Entry 5ZCS (electron microscopy, 4.90 A resolution (low resolution: residue-level contacts below are approximate; hydrogen-bond / salt-bridge calls are withheld)); this record covers chains A and F of the 8 polymer chains in the assembly.

[Chain A]
Molecule: Serine/threonine-protein kinase mTOR
Source organism: Homo sapiens
Notes: EC 2.7.11.1
UniProt: P42345 (MTOR_HUMAN); numbering as in UniProt (aligned over 1-2549)
Amino-acid sequence (2549 residues; row label = number of the first residue in the row):
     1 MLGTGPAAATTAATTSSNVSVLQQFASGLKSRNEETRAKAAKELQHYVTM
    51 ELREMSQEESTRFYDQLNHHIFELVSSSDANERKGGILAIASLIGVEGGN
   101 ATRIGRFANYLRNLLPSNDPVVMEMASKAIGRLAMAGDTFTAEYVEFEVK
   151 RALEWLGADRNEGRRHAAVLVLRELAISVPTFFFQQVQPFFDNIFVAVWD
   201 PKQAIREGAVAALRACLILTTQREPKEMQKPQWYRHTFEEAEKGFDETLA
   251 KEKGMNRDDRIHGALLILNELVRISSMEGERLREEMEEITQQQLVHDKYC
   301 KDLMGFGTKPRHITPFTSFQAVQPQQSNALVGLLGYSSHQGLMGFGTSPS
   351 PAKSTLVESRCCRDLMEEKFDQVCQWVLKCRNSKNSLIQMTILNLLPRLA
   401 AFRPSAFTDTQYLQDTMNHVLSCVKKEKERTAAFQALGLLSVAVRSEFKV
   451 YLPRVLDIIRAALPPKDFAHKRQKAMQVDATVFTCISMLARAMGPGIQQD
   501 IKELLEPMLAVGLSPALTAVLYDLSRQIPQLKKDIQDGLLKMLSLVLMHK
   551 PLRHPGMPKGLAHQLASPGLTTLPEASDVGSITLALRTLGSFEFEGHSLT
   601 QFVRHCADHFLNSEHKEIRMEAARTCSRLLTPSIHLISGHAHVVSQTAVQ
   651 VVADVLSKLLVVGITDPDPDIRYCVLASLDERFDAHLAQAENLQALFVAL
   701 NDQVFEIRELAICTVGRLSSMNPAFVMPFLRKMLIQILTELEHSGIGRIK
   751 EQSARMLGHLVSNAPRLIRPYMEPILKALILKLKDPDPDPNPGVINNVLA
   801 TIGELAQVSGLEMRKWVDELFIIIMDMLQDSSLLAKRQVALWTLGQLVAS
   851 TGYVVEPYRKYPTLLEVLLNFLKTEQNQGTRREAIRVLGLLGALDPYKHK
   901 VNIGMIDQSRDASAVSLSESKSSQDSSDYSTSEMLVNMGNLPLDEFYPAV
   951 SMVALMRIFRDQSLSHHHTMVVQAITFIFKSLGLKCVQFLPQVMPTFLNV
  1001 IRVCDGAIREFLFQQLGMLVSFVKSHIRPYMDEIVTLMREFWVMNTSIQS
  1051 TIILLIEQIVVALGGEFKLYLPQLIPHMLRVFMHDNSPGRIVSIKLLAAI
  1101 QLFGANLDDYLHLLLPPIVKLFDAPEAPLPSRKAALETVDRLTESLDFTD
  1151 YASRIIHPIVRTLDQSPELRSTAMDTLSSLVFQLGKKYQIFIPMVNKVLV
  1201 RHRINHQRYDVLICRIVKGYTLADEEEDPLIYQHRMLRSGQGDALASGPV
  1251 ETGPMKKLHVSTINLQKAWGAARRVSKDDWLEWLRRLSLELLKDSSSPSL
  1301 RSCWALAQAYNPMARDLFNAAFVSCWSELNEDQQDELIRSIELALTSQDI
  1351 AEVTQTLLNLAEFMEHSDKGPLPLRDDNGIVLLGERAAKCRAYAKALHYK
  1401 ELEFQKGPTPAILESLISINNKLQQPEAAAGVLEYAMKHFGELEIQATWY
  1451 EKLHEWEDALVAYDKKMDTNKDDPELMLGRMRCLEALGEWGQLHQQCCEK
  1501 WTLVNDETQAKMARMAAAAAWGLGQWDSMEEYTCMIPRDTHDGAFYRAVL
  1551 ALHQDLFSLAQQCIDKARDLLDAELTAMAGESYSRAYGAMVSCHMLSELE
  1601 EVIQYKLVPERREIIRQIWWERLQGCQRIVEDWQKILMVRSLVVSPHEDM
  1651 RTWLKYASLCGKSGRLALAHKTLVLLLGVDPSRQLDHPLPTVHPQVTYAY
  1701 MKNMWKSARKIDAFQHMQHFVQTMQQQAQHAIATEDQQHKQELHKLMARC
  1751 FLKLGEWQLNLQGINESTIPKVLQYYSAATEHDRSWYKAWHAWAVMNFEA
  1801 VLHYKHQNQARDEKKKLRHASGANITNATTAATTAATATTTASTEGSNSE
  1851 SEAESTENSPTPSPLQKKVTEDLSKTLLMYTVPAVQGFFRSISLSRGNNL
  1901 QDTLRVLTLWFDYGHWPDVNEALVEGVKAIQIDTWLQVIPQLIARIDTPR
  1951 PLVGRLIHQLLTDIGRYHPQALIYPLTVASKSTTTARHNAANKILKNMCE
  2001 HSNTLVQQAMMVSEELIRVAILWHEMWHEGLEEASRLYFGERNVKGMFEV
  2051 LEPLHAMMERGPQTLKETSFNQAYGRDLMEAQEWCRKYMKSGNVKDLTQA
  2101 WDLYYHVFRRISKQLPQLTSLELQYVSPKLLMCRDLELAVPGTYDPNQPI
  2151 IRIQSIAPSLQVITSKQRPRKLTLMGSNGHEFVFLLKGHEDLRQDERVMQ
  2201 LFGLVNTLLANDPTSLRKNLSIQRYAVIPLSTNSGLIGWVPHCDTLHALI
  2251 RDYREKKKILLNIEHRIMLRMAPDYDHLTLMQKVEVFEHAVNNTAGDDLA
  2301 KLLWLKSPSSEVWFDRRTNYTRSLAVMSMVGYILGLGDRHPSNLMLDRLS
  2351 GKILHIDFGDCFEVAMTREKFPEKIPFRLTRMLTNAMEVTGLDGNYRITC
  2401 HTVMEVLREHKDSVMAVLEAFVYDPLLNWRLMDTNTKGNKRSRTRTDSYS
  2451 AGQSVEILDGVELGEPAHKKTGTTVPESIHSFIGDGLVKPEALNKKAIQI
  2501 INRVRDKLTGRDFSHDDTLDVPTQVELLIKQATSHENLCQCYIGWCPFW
Not modelled in the structure: 1-16, 31-36, 54-59, 75-81, 157-161, 224-232, 247-257, 290-355, 381-385, 405-409, 467-477, 492-496, 550-577, 596-598, 634-643, 787-790, 904-932, 1223-1260, 1815-1866, 2437-2491
Curated features (UniProtKB/Swiss-Prot):
  - region: V2162 to R2168 (G-loop), K2258 to G2296 (Interaction with MLST8), G2335 to N2343 (Catalytic loop), H2355 to T2380 (Activation loop)
  - binding site (1D-myo-inositol hexakisphosphate): K1662, K1702, R1749
  - binding site (ATP): S2165, Q2167, L2185, K2187, E2190, Y2225, G2238, W2239, V2240, T2245, M2345, I2356
  - binding site (Mg(2+)): N2343, D2357
  - modified residue: M1 (N-acetylmethionine), S567 (Phosphoserine), T1162 (Phosphothreonine), K1218 (N6-acetyllysine), S1261 (Phosphoserine), S2159 (Phosphoserine), T2164 (Phosphothreonine), T2173 (Phosphothreonine), T2446 (Phosphothreonine), S2448 (Phosphoserine), S2478 (Phosphoserine), S2481 (Phosphoserine)
  - cross-link: K2066 (Glycyl lysine isopeptide (Lys-Gly) (interchain with G-Cter in ubiquitin))
  - natural variant: A8 (A8S: In a lung large cell carcinoma sample), M135 (M135T: In a metastatic melanoma sample), R624 (R624H: In FCORD2; uncertain significance), D1376 (D1376E: Found in a patient with focal epilepsy; uncertain significance), Y1450 (Y1450D: In FCORD2), W1456 (W1456G: In FCORD2), A1459 (A1459D: In FCORD2; A1459S: In FCORD2; uncertain significance), L1460 (L1460P: In FCORD2), C1483 (C1483R: In FCORD2), W1490 (W1490R: In SKS), M1595 (M1595I: In SKS), R1709 (R1709H: In FCORD2; uncertain significance), 13 further natural variant entries in UniProt
  - mutagenesis: K2066 (K2066R: Complete loss ubiquitination by the SCF(FBXO22) complex), S2159 (S2159A: Reduces mTORC1-associated S-2481 autophosphorylation; when associated with A-2164. Reduced activity of the mTORC1 complex; S2159D: Mimics phosphorylation ...), T2164 (T2164A: Reduces mTORC1-associated S-2481 autophosphorylation; when associated with A-2159; T2164E: Stronger phosphorylation of RPS6KB1; when associated with D-2159), T2173 (T2173A: Increased mTOR kinase activity), H2340 (H2340A: Barely detectable kinase activity), D2357 (D2357E: Kinase-dead mutant, loss of interaction with TM4SF5 and loss of lysosome membrane localization; when associated with I-2364), V2364 (V2364I: Kinase-dead mutant, loss of interaction with TM4SF5 and loss of lysosome membrane localization; when associated with E-2357)
From the paper describing this entry:
  - conformationally variable residues (domain motion): R1966

[Chain F]
Molecule: Rapamycin-insensitive companion of mTOR
Source organism: Homo sapiens
UniProt: Q6R327 (RICTR_HUMAN); residues 1-1018 carry their UniProt numbers (1018 of 1708 residues fall inside the UniProt entry; the rest is not from it)
Amino-acid sequence (1708 residues; each row starts with the number of its first residue; X marks 690 residues of unknown identity (built as UNK)):
     1 MAAIGRGRSLKNLRVRGRNDSGEENVPLDLTREPSDNLREILQNVARLQG
    51 VSNMRKLGHLNNFTKLLCDIGHSEEKLGFHYEDIIICLRLALLNEAKEVR
   101 AAGLRALRYLIQDSSILQKVLKLKVDYLIARCIDIQQSNEVERTQALRLV
   151 RKMITVNASLFPSSVTNSLIAVGNDGLQERDRMVRACIAIICELALQNPE
   201 VVALRGGLNTILKNVIDCQLSRINEALITTILHLLNHPKTRQYVRADVEL
   251 ERILAPYTDFHYRHSPDTAEGQLKEDREARFLASKMGIIATFRSWAGIIN
   301 LCKPGNSGIQSLIGVLCIPNMEIRRGLLEVLYDIFRLPLPVVTEEFIEAL
   351 LSVDPGRFQDSWRLSDGFVAAEAKTILPHRARSRPDLMDNYLALILSAFI
   401 RNGLLEGLVEVITNSDDHISVRATILLGELLHMANTILPHSHSHHLHCLP
   451 TLMNMAASFDIPKEKRLRASAALNCLKRFHEMKKRGPKPYSLHLDHIIQK
   501 AIATHQKRDQYLRVQKDIFILKDTEEALLINLRDSQVLQHKENLEWNWNL
   551 IGTILKWPNVNLRNYKDEQLHRFVRRLLYFYKPSSKLYANLDLDFAKAKQ
   601 LTVVGCQFTEFLLESEEDGQGYLEDLVKDIVQWLNASSGMKPERSLQNNG
   651 LLTTLSQHYFLFIGTLSCHPHGVKMLEKCSVFQCLLNLCSLKNQDHLLKL
   701 TVSSLDYSRDGLARVILSKILTAATDACRLYATKHLRVLLRANVEFFNNW
   751 GIELLVTQLHDKNKTISSEALDILDEACEDKANLHALIQMKPALSHLGDK
   801 GLLLLLRFLSIPKGFSYLNERGYVAKQLEKWHREYNSKYVDLIEEQLNEA
   851 LTTYRKPVDGDNYVRRSNQRLQRPHVYLPIHLYGQLVHHKTGCHLLEVQN
   901 IITELCRNVRTPDLDKWEEIKKLKASLWALGNIGSSNWGLNLLQEENVIP
   951 DILKLAKQCEVLSIRGTCVYVLGLIAKTKQGCDILKCHNWDAVRHSRKHL
  1001 WPVVPDDVEQLCNELSSIXXXXXXXXXXXXXXXXXXXXXXXXXXXXXXXX
  1051 XXXXXXXXXXXXXXXXXXXXXXXXXXXXXXXXXXXXXXXXXXXXXXXXXX
  1101 XXXXXXXXXXXXXXXXXXXXXXXXXXXXXXXXXXXXXXXXXXXXXXXXXX
  1151 XXXXXXXXXXXXXXXXXXXXXXXXXXXXXXXXXXXXXXXXXXXXXXXXXX
  1201 XXXXXXXXXXXXXXXXXXXXXXXXXXXXXXXXXXXXXXXXXXXXXXXXXX
  1251 XXXXXXXXXXXXXXXXXXXXXXXXXXXXXXXXXXXXXXXXXXXXXXXXXX
  1301 XXXXXXXXXXXXXXXXXXXXXXXXXXXXXXXXXXXXXXXXXXXXXXXXXX
  1351 XXXXXXXXXXXXXXXXXXXXXXXXXXXXXXXXXXXXXXXXXXXXXXXXXX
  1401 XXXXXXXXXXXXXXXXXXXXXXXXXXXXXXXXXXXXXXXXXXXXXXXXXX
  1451 XXXXXXXXXXXXXXXXXXXXXXXXXXXXXXXXXXXXXXXXXXXXXXXXXX
  1501 XXXXXXXXXXXXXXXXXXXXXXXXXXXXXXXXXXXXXXXXXXXXXXXXXX
  1551 XXXXXXXXXXXXXXXXXXXXXXXXXXXXXXXXXXXXXXXXXXXXXXXXXX
  1601 XXXXXXXXXXXXXXXXXXXXXXXXXXXXXXXXXXXXXXXXXXXXXXXXXX
  1651 XXXXXXXXXXXXXXXXXXXXXXXXXXXXXXXXXXXXXXXXXXXXXXXXXX
  1701 XXXXXXXX
Not modelled in the structure: 1-191, 1019-1609, 1627-1629, 1650-1679, 1696-1708
Curated features (UniProtKB/Swiss-Prot):
  - binding site (ATP): N543, R572, R576
  - modified residue (Phosphoserine): S21, S35, S265
  - cross-link: K274 (Glycyl lysine isopeptide (Lys-Gly) (interchain with G-Cter in ubiquitin))

[How chain A and chain F interact]
Contacting residue pairs - 6 pairs, chain A then chain F:
  M727(A) - I554(F)
  R731(A) - L550(F)
  R731(A) - T553(F)
  E773(A) - E542(F)
  E773(A) - E545(F)
  E773(A) - W546(F)
Interface residues without a listed pair, chain A (7 interface residues in all): P728, K732, I735, L738
Interface residues without a listed pair, chain F (14 interface residues in all): K522, E525, L529, N543, N549, G552, W557, K566

[In short]
Chain A and chain F form an interface of 7 and 14 residues respectively. From UniProt: 3 residues binding
1D-myo-inositol hexakisphosphate, 12 ATP-binding residues, Mg2+-binding residues N2343(A) and D2357(A) and 7
mutagenesis sites on chain A. From the paper: conformational variability at R1966(A).
Chain A is Serine/threonine-protein kinase mTOR and chain F is Rapamycin-insensitive companion of mTOR, both
from Homo sapiens; the structure, 4.9 Angstrom Cryo-EM structure of human mTOR complex 2, was determined by
electron microscopy.
